PDB entry 8ZXT | X-ray diffraction, 1.90 A resolution | chain A

Chain A:
Name: Monellin chain B, Monellin chain A
From: Dioscoreophyllum cumminsii
Reference sequence: chimeric construct of P02882, P02881: residues 1-48 from P02882 (MONB_DIOCU) positions 1-48 (same numbers); residues 52-96 from P02881 positions 1-45 (UniProt number = residue number - 51)
Sequence (96 residues; numbered 1 to 96; the number before each row is that of its first residue):
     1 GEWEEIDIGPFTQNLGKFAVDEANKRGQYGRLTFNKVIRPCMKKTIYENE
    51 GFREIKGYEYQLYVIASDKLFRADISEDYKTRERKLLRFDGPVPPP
Sequence notes: engineered mutation E5 (Ile in P02882), A23 (Glu in P02882), R26 (Ile in P02882), I65 (Tyr14 in P02881), E83 (Gly32 in P02881), D90 (Asn39 in P02881); linker (49-51)
UniProt features mapped onto this chain:
  - site: C41 (Blocking, abolishes the sweet taste)

In short:
Chain A is Monellin chain B, Monellin chain A (Dioscoreophyllum cumminsii); the structure, sweet protein
MNEI-Mut 6-3, was determined by X-ray diffraction together with 8ZXJ, 8ZXV and 8ZXY from the same study.
